Entry 8GVV (X-ray diffraction, 1.80 A resolution); this record covers chain A.

[Chain A]
Molecule: Tyrosine-protein phosphatase non-receptor type 21
Organism: Homo sapiens
Notes: EC 3.1.3.48; fragment: PTPN21 PTP domain
UniProtKB: Q16825 (PTN21_HUMAN); residues 876-1174 here = UniProt positions 876-1174
Sequence (299 residues; row label = number of the first residue in the row):
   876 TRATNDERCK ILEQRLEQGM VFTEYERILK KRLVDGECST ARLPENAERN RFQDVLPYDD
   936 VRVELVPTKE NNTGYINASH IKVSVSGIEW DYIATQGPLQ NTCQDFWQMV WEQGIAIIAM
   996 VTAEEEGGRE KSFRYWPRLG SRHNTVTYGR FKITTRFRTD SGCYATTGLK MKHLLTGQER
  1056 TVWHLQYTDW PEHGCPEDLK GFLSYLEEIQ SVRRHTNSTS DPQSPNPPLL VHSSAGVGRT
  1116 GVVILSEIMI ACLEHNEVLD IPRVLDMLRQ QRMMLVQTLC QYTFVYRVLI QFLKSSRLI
Unresolved in the structure: 876-877, 1016-1018, 1095-1099, 1172-1174
Differences from the reference sequence: engineered mutation S1108 (Cys in Q16825)
UniProt features mapped onto this chain:
  - binding site (substrate): E1067, Q1152
What the authors report for this chain:
  - mutagenesis - C1108S: abolished catalytic activity
  - mutagenesis - E1067D (15-fold): increased catalytic activity on Src pY530 synthetic peptide
  - mutagenesis - E1067D/C1108S: unchanged binding to Src pY530 synthetic peptide
  - binding site for phosphate ion: E1067, S1108, R1114, Q1152, Q1156
  - catalytic residues: E1067 (proposed by the authors, not directly observed)
  - contacts within the chain: E1001-R1114 (salt bridge), W1065-R1114 (hydrogen bond)
  - conformationally variable residues (loop rearrangement, side-chain flip): E1067, Q1152, C1155
  - mutagenesis - C1070S, Q1152A, C1155S, Q1156A: decreased catalytic activity
  - mutagenesis - R1114Q: abolished catalytic activity on DiFMUP
  - mutagenesis - R1114Q: abolished catalytic activity on Src pY530 peptide
  - mutagenesis - R1114Q: decreased binding to Src pY530 peptide
  - interface hot spots (mutagenesis) - R1031A/R1089A: abolished binding to chain B
  - disease-associated variants - R1089H: abolished binding to Tyrosine-protein phosphatase non-receptor type 21 (chain A)

[Overview]
From UniProt: substrate-binding residues E1067 and Q1152. From the paper: the catalytic residue E1067; C1070S,
Q1152A and C1155S, among others, reduce catalytic activity; 10 substitutions were tested in all.
Chain A is Tyrosine-protein phosphatase non-receptor type 21 (Homo sapiens); the structure, PTPN21 PTP domain
C1108S mutant, was determined by X-ray diffraction, deposited together with 8GXE, 8GVL and 8GWH.
